7ZME - chains 2 and X of the 26 polymer chains in the assembly; structure by electron microscopy, 2.83 A resolution.

# Chain 2
Molecule: NADH dehydrogenase subunit 2
Source organism: Chaetomium thermophilum var. thermophilum DSM 1495
UniProtKB: G1DJ98 (G1DJ98_CHATD); residue numbers follow UniProt; this construct covers 1-571
Chain sequence (571 residues; row label = number of the first residue in the row):
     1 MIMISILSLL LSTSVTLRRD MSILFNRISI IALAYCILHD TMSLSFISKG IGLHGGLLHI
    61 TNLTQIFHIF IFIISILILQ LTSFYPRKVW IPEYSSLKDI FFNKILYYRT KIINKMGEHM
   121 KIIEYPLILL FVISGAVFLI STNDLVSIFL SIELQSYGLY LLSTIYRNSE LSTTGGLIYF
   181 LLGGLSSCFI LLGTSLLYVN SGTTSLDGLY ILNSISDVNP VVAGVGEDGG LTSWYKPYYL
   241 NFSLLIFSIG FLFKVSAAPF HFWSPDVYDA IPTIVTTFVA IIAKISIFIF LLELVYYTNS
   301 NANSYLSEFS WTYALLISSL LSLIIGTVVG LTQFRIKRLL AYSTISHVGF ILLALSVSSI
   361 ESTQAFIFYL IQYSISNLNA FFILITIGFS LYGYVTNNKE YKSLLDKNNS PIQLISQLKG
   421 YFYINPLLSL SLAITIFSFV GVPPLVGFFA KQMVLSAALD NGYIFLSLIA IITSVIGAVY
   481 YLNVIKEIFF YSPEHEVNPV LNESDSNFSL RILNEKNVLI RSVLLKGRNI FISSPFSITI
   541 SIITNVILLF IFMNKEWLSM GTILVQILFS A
Disordered / not traced: 220-232
Ligand contacts:
  - 1,2-Distearoyl-sn-glycerophosphoethanolamine (3PE), molecule 1: Pro-259, Phe-262, Leu-321, Ile-325
  - 1,2-Distearoyl-sn-glycerophosphoethanolamine (3PE), molecule 2: Ile-324, Ile-469, Ile-476
  - 1,2-Distearoyl-sn-glycerophosphoethanolamine (3PE), molecule 3: Phe-422, Pro-426, Leu-427, Leu-430, Leu-548
  - Lauryl Maltose Neopentyl Glycol (LMN): Thr-41, Met-42, Ser-43, Leu-44, Ser-45, Phe-46, Ile-47, Asn-62, Ile-66, Ile-69, Phe-70, Ile-73, Ile-371, Met-553, Glu-556, Trp-557, Ser-559, Met-560, Ile-563, Leu-564, Ile-567
  - 1,2-diacyl-sn-glycero-3-phosphocholine (PC1), molecule 1: Ala-34, Ile-37, Leu-38, Thr-41, Ile-73, Ile-76
  - 1,2-diacyl-sn-glycero-3-phosphocholine (PC1), molecule 2: Leu-331, Ile-472, Val-475, Ile-476, Val-479, Asn-483, Lys-486, Tyr-491

# Chain X
Molecule: NADH-ubiquinone oxidoreductase-like protein
Source organism: Chaetomium thermophilum var. thermophilum DSM 1495
UniProtKB: G0S0S8 (G0S0S8_CHATD); residue numbers follow UniProt; this construct covers 1-191
Chain sequence (191 residues; each row starts with the number of its first residue):
     1 MSNTPTQTYQ FPSKTVKTDY PLIDNDPHFT RVIRYARPSD YAHGLAAAAA GPAALWLMER
    61 ISPSQVGRGG FAKAMRLAGF IGLAGGFLYF YQRSILRFYG MSENAREVEM DMREMTDRVK
   121 AGLPLYGESR LSPAMQGVAA RQSRYSALFF GVMPWFNFVN HNQHGVDTAK YYQQAERELE
   181 AERLAREQAQ Q
Disordered / not traced: 1-2, 190-191
Ligand contacts: 1,2-diacyl-sn-glycero-3-phosphocholine (PC1): His-43, Tyr-89, Arg-93

# Interface between chain 2 and chain X
Contacting residue pairs - 101 pairs, chain 2 then chain X:
  Met-1(2) with Ile-81(X); Gly-85(X); Leu-88(X), hydrophobic; Phe-150(X), hydrogen bond (backbone-backbone); Gly-151(X), hydrogen bond (backbone-backbone); Val-152(X), hydrogen bond (backbone-backbone)
  Ile-2(2) with Gly-151(X), hydrogen bond (backbone-backbone); Val-152(X), hydrogen bond (backbone-backbone)
  Met-3(2) with Val-152(X); Met-153(X), hydrophobic; Pro-154(X)
  Ile-4(2) with Ala-84(X), hydrophobic; Pro-154(X), hydrophobic
  Ser-8(2) with Leu-77(X); Phe-80(X)
  Leu-9(2) with Leu-77(X), hydrophobic
  Ser-12(2) with Lys-73(X), hydrogen bond (backbone-side chain); Leu-77(X)
  Val-15(2) with Lys-73(X)
  Thr-16(2) with Lys-73(X)
  Arg-18(2) with Val-66(X); Gly-67(X); Gly-69(X); Gly-70(X)
  Asp-20(2) with Val-66(X); Gly-67(X), hydrogen bond (side chain-backbone)
  Met-21(2) with Val-66(X), hydrophobic; Gly-70(X); Lys-73(X)
  Ile-23(2) with Ser-64(X)
  Leu-24(2) with Ser-64(X); Val-66(X), hydrophobic; Ala-74(X), hydrophobic
  Phe-25(2) with Lys-73(X)
  Arg-27(2) with Leu-55(X); Met-58(X); Ser-62(X), hydrogen bond (side chain-backbone); Ser-64(X)
  Ile-28(2) with Leu-55(X), hydrophobic; Ala-74(X); Leu-77(X), hydrophobic; Ile-81(X), hydrophobic
  Ile-31(2) with Gly-51(X); Leu-55(X), hydrophobic
  Tyr-35(2) with Ala-47(X), hydrogen bond (side chain-backbone); Ala-48(X); Ala-50(X); Gly-51(X), hydrogen bond (side chain-backbone); Gly-82(X); Gly-85(X)
  Cys-36(2) with Gly-151(X)
  Leu-38(2) with Tyr-89(X), hydrophobic
  His-39(2) with Gly-85(X), hydrogen bond (side chain-backbone); Leu-88(X); Tyr-89(X); Gln-92(X), hydrogen bond (backbone-side chain); Gly-151(X)
  Asp-40(2) with Gly-151(X)
  Met-42(2) with Tyr-89(X), hydrophobic; Gln-92(X); Arg-93(X); Leu-96(X)
  Ser-43(2) with Leu-148(X)
  Ser-45(2) with Leu-96(X); Met-101(X), hydrogen bond (side chain-backbone)
  Phe-46(2) with Val-16(X), hydrophobic; Lys-17(X); Met-101(X), hydrophobic
  Ile-47(2) with Lys-17(X), hydrogen bond (backbone-backbone)
  Gly-50(2) with Lys-14(X)
  Ile-51(2) with Val-16(X), hydrophobic; Arg-144(X); Tyr-145(X), hydrophobic
  Gly-52(2) with Arg-144(X), hydrogen bond (backbone-side chain)
  Leu-53(2) with Arg-144(X); Tyr-145(X); Phe-149(X), hydrophobic
  His-54(2) with Arg-141(X); Gln-142(X), hydrogen bond; Phe-149(X); Trp-155(X)
  Gly-55(2) with Arg-141(X), hydrogen bond (backbone-backbone); Gln-142(X)
  Leu-58(2) with Phe-149(X), hydrophobic
  Ile-60(2) with Leu-148(X), hydrophobic; Phe-149(X), hydrophobic
  Gln-65(2) with Leu-148(X), hydrogen bond (side chain-backbone)
  Phe-84(2) with Met-58(X), hydrophobic
  Tyr-85(2) with Ser-64(X), hydrogen bond (side chain-backbone)
  Ile-100(2) with Arg-60(X); Ile-61(X), hydrophobic
  Phe-101(2) with Leu-57(X), hydrophobic; Arg-60(X), hydrogen bond (backbone-side chain); Ile-61(X), hydrophobic
  Arg-109(2) with Gln-65(X), hydrogen bond
  Lys-115(2) with Gln-65(X)
  Val-137(2) with Val-152(X), hydrophobic
  Phe-138(2) with Phe-149(X), hydrophobic; Val-152(X), hydrophobic; Met-153(X), hydrophobic
  Ser-141(2) with Phe-149(X)
Also at the interface, not in a pair above, chain 2 (51 interface residues in all): Ser-5, Ala-32, Ser-48, His-68, Ile-113
Also at the interface, not in a pair above, chain X (54 interface residues in all): Thr-18, Ala-54, Glu-59, Pro-63, Arg-68, Phe-71, Ala-78, Gly-86, Ser-146

# Overview
The interface between chain 2 and chain X involves 51 residues on one side and 54 on the other; the contacts
include 21 hydrogen bonds. Polar pairs include Ser-12(2)/Lys-73(X), Asp-20(2)/Gly-67(X) and
Arg-27(2)/Ser-62(X). One 1,2-diacyl-sn-glycero-3-phosphocholine molecule is bound between chain 2 and chain X.
Chain 2 is NADH dehydrogenase subunit 2 and chain X is NADH-ubiquinone oxidoreductase-like protein, both from
Chaetomium thermophilum var. thermophilum DSM 1495; the structure, CryoEM structure of mitochondrial complex I
from Chaetomium thermophilum (state 2) - membrane arm, was determined by electron microscopy, deposited
together with 7ZM7, 7ZM8, 7ZMB, 7ZMG and 7ZMH.
